Entry 5Z3G (electron microscopy, 3.65 A resolution); this record covers chains A and I of the 35 polymer chains in the assembly.

# Chain A
Molecule: 25S rRNA
Organism: Saccharomyces cerevisiae
Sequence (3396 nucleotides; each row starts with the number of its first residue):
     1 GUUUGACCUC AAAUCAGGUA GGAGUACCCG CUGAACUUAA GCAUAUCAAU AAGCGGAGGA
    61 AAAGAAACCA ACCGGGAUUG CCUUAGUAAC GGCGAGUGAA GCGGCAAAAG CUCAAAUUUG
   121 AAAUCUGGUA CCUUCGGUGC CCGAGUUGUA AUUUGGAGAG GGCAACUUUG GGGCCGUUCC
   181 UUGUCUAUGU UCCUUGGAAC AGGACGUCAU AGAGGGUGAG AAUCCCGUGU GGCGAGGAGU
   241 GCGGUUCUUU GUAAAGUGCC UUCGAAGAGU CGAGUUGUUU GGGAAUGCAG CUCUAAGUGG
   301 GUGGUAAAUU CCAUCUAAAG CUAAAUAUUG GCGAGAGACC GAUAGCGAAC AAGUACAGUG
   361 AUGGAAAGAU GAAAAGAACU UUGAAAAGAG AGUGAAAAAG UACGUGAAAU UGUUGAAAGG
   421 GAAGGGCAUU UGAUCAGACA UGGUGUUUUG UGCCCUCUGC UCCUUGUGGG UAGGGGAAUC
   481 UCGCAUUUCA CUGGGCCAGC AUCAGUUUUG GUGGCAGGAU AAAUCCAUAG GAAUGUAGCU
   541 UGCCUCGGUA AGUAUUAUAG CCUGUGGGAA UACUGCCAGC UGGGACUGAG GACUGCGACG
   601 UAAGUCAAGG AUGCUGGCAU AAUGGUUAUA UGCCGCCCGU CUUGAAACAC GGACCAAGGA
   661 GUCUAACGUC UAUGCGAGUG UUUGGGUGUA AAACCCAUAC GCGUAAUGAA AGUGAACGUA
   721 GGUUGGGGCC UCGCAAGAGG UGCACAAUCG ACCGAUCCUG AUGUCUUCGG AUGGAUUUGA
   781 GUAAGAGCAU AGCUGUUGGG ACCCGAAAGA UGGUGAACUA UGCCUGAAUA GGGUGAAGCC
   841 AGAGGAAACU CUGGUGGAGG CUCGUAGCGG UUCUGACGUG CAAAUCGAUC GUCGAAUUUG
   901 GGUAUAGGGG CGAAAGACUA AUCGAACCAU CUAGUAGCUG GUUCCUGCCG AAGUUUCCCU
   961 CAGGAUAGCA GAAGCUCGUA UCAGUUUUAU GAGGUAAAGC GAAUGAUUAG AGGUUCCGGG
  1021 GUCGAAAUGA CCUUGACCUA UUCUCAAACU UUAAAUAUGU AAGAAGUCCU UGUUACUUAA
  1081 UUGAACGUGG ACAUUUGAAU GAAGAGCUUU UAGUGGGCCA UUUUUGGUAA GCAGAACUGG
  1141 CGAUGCGGGA UGAACCGAAC GUAGAGUUAA GGUGCCGGAA UACACGCUCA UCAGACACCA
  1201 CAAAAGGUGU UAGUUCAUCU AGACAGCCGG ACGGUGGCCA UGGAAGUCGG AAUCCGCUAA
  1261 GGAGUGUGUA ACAACUCACC GGCCGAAUGA ACUAGCCCUG AAAAUGGAUG GCGCUCAAGC
  1321 GUGUUACCUA UACUCUACCG UCAGGGUUGA UAUGAUGCCC UGACGAGUAG GCAGGCGUGG
  1381 AGGUCAGUGA CGAAGCCUAG ACCGUAAGGU CGGGUCGAAC GGCCUCUAGU GCAGAUCUUG
  1441 GUGGUAGUAG CAAAUAUUCA AAUGAGAACU UUGAAGACUG AAGUGGGGAA AGGUUCCACG
  1501 UCAACAGCAG UUGGACGUGG GUUAGUCGAU CCUAAGAGAU GGGGAAGCUC CGUUUCAAAG
  1561 GCCUGAUUUU AUGCAGGCCA CCAUCGAAAG GGAAUCCGGU UAAGAUUCCG GAACCUGGAU
  1621 AUGGAUUCUU CACGGUAACG UAACUGAAUG UGGAGACGUC GGCGCGAGCC CUGGGAGGAG
  1681 UUAUCUUUUC UUCUUAACAG CUUAUCACCC CGGAAUUGGU UUAUCCGGAG AUGGGGUCUU
  1741 AUGGCUGGAA GAGGCCAGCA CCUUUGCUGG CUCCGGUGCG CUUGUGACGG CCCGUGAAAA
  1801 UCCACAGGAA GGAAUAGUUU UCAUGCCAGG UCGUACUGAU AACCGCAGCA GGUCUCCAAG
  1861 GUGAACAGCC UCUAGUUGAU AGAAUAAUGU AGAUAAGGGA AGUCGGCAAA AUAGAUCCGU
  1921 AACUUCGGGA UAAGGAUUGG CUCUAAGGGU CGGGUAGUGA GGGCCUUGGU CAGACGCAGC
  1981 GGGCGUGCUU GUGGACUGCU UGGUGGGGCU UGCUCUGCUA GGCGGACUAC UUGCGUGCCU
  2041 UGUUGUAGAC GGCCUUGGUA GGUCUCUUGU AGACCGUCGC UUGCUACAAU UAACGAUCAA
  2101 CUUAGAACUG GUACGGACAA GGGGAAUCUG ACUGUCUAAU UAAAACAUAG CAUUGCGAUG
  2161 GUCAGAAAGU GAUGUUGACG CAAUGUGAUU UCUGCCCAGU GCUCUGAAUG UCAAAGUGAA
  2221 GAAAUUCAAC CAAGCGCGGG UAAACGGCGG GAGUAACUAU GACUCUCUUA AGGUAGCCAA
  2281 AUGCCUCGUC AUCUAAUUAG UGACGCGCAU GAAUGGAUUA ACGAGAUUCC CACUGUCCCU
  2341 AUCUACUAUC UAGCGAAACC ACAGCCAAGG GAACGGGCUU GGCAGAAUCA GCGGGGAAAG
  2401 AAGACCCUGU UGAGCUUGAC UCUAGUUUGA CAUUGUGAAG AGACAUAGAG GGUGUAGAAU
  2461 AAGUGGGAGC UUCGGCGCCA GUGAAAUACC ACUACCUUUA UAGUUUCUUU ACUUAUUCAA
  2521 UGAAGCGGAG CUGGAAUUCA UUUUCCACGU UCUAGCAUUC AAGGUCCCAU UCGGGGCUGA
  2581 UCCGGGUUGA AGACAUUGUC AGGUGGGGAG UUUGGCUGGG GCGGCACAUC UGUUAAACGA
  2641 UAACGCAGAU GUCCUAAGGG GGGCUCAUGG AGAACAGAAA UCUCCAGUAG AACAAAAGGG
  2701 UAAAAGCCCC CUUGAUUUUG AUUUUCAGUG UGAAUACAAA CCAUGAAAGU GUGGCCUAUC
  2761 GAUCCUUUAG UCCCUCGGAA UUUGAGGCUA GAGGUGCCAG AAAAGUUACC ACAGGGAUAA
  2821 CUGGCUUGUG GCAGUCAAGC GUUCAUAGCG ACAUUGCUUU UUGAUUCUUC GAUGUCGGCU
  2881 CUUCCUAUCA UACCGAAGCA GAAUUCGGUA AGCGUUGGAU UGUUCACCCA CUAAUAGGGA
  2941 ACGUGAGCUG GGUUUAGACC GUCGUGAGAC AGGUUAGUUU UACCCUACUG AUGAAUGUUA
  3001 CCGCAAUAGU AAUUGAACUU AGUACGAGAG GAACAGUUCA UUCGGAUAAU UGGUUUUUGC
  3061 GGCUGUCUGA UCAGGCAUUG CCGCGAAGCU ACCAUCCGCU GGAUUAUGGC UGAACGCCUC
  3121 UAAGUCAGAA UCCAUGCUAG AACGCGGUGA UUUCUUUGCU CCACACAAUA UAGAUGGAUA
  3181 CGAAUAAGGC GUCCUUGUGG CGUCGCUGAA CCAUAGCAGG CUAGCAACGG UGCACUUGGC
  3241 GGAAAGGCCU UGGGUGCUUG CUGGCGAAUU GCAAUGUCAU UUUGCGUGGG GAUAAAUCAU
  3301 UUGUAUACGA CUUAGAUGUA CAACGGGGUA UUGUAAGCAG UAGAGUAGCC UUGUUGUUAC
  3361 GAUCUGCUGA GAUUAAGCCU UUGUUGUCUG AUUUGU
Disordered / not traced: 305-310, 478-481, 706-719, 759-772, 816-925, 992-1058, 1064-1096, 1128-1132, 1191-1200, 1220-1287, 1301-1309, 1452-1879, 1884-2348, 2371-2377, 2383-2996, 3152-3157, 3169-3171, 3280-3283, 3339-3365, 3396

# Chain I
Molecule: 60S ribosomal protein L6-A
Organism: Saccharomyces cerevisiae S288c
Reference sequence: Q02326 (RL6A_YEAST); residue numbers follow UniProt; this construct covers 1-176
Sequence (176 residues; numbered 1 to 176; the number before each row is that of its first residue):
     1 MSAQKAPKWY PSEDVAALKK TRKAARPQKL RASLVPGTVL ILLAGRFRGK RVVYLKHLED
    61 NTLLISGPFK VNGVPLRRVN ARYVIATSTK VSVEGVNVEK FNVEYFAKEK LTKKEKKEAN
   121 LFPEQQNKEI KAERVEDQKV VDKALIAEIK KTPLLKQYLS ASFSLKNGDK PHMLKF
Disordered / not traced: 1-7, 110-128
UniProt features mapped onto this chain:
  - modified residue: Ser-2 (N-acetylserine), Ser-12 (Phosphoserine)
  - cross-link: Lys-128 (Glycyl lysine isopeptide (Lys-Gly) (interchain with G-Cter in ubiquitin))

# Chain A / chain I interface
Contacting residue pairs - 74 pairs, chain A then chain I:
  U444(A) / Lys-8(I)  phosphate contact
  U444(A) / Trp-9(I)  hydrogen bond to the phosphate
  G445(A) / Lys-8(I)  salt bridge to the phosphate
  G499(A) / Tyr-83(I)  hydrogen bond to the sugar
  C500(A) / Asn-80(I)  hydrogen bond to the sugar
  A501(A) / Asn-61(I)  hydrogen bond to the sugar
  A501(A) / Arg-82(I)  salt bridge to the phosphate
  U502(A) / Arg-26(I)  hydrogen bond to the sugar
  U502(A) / Pro-27(I)  sugar contact
  U502(A) / Lys-29(I)  phosphate contact
  C503(A) / Lys-23(I)  base contact
  C503(A) / Arg-26(I)  salt bridge to the phosphate
  G582(A) / Lys-29(I)  salt bridge to the phosphate
  G584(A) / Arg-82(I)  salt bridge to the phosphate
  G588(A) / Lys-23(I)  base contact
  G591(A) / Ala-16(I)  sugar contact
  G591(A) / Ala-17(I)  hydrogen bond to the sugar
  G591(A) / Lys-19(I)  sugar contact
  A592(A) / Ala-17(I)  phosphate contact
  A592(A) / Leu-18(I)  sugar contact
  C593(A) / Lys-19(I)  salt bridge to the phosphate
  C593(A) / Lys-20(I)  hydrogen bond to the phosphate
  G595(A) / Arg-22(I)  hydrogen bond to the base
  C606(A) / Ala-24(I)  phosphate contact
  C606(A) / Arg-26(I)  phosphate contact
  A607(A) / Arg-22(I)  phosphate contact
  A607(A) / Lys-23(I)  phosphate contact
  A607(A) / Ala-24(I)  hydrogen bond to the phosphate
  A607(A) / Arg-26(I)  salt bridge to the phosphate
  A608(A) / Arg-22(I)  hydrogen bond to the base
  G609(A) / Arg-22(I)  sugar contact
  A611(A) / Thr-21(I)  hydrogen bond to the phosphate
  A611(A) / Lys-23(I)  salt bridge to the phosphate
  U612(A) / Thr-21(I)  hydrogen bond to the phosphate
  G616(A) / Lys-108(I)  salt bridge to the phosphate
  A1352(A) / Asp-14(I)  base contact
  A1352(A) / Val-15(I)  base contact
  U1353(A) / Asp-14(I)  phosphate contact
  G3176(A) / Asn-167(I)  base contact
  G3177(A) / Asn-167(I)  base contact
  A3215(A) / Gln-157(I)  base contact
  A3215(A) / Ala-161(I)  phosphate contact
  G3216(A) / Ser-160(I)  phosphate contact
  G3216(A) / Ala-161(I)  phosphate contact
  G3216(A) / Ser-162(I)  hydrogen bond to the phosphate
  G3219(A) / Ser-162(I)  hydrogen bond to the base
  C3265(A) / Lys-70(I)  salt bridge to the phosphate
  G3266(A) / Lys-70(I)  salt bridge to the phosphate
  A3267(A) / Phe-69(I)  base contact
  A3267(A) / Lys-70(I)  base contact
  A3267(A) / Val-71(I)  hydrogen bond to the base
  A3267(A) / Asn-72(I)  base contact
  A3267(A) / Gly-73(I)  hydrogen bond to the sugar
  A3268(A) / Arg-46(I)  sugar contact
  A3268(A) / Phe-69(I)  stacking on the base
  A3268(A) / Pro-75(I)  base contact
  A3268(A) / Ile-130(I)  base contact
  A3268(A) / Val-135(I)  base contact
  U3269(A) / Arg-46(I)  salt bridge to the phosphate
  U3269(A) / Arg-77(I)  salt bridge to the phosphate
  U3269(A) / Glu-129(I)  base contact
  U3269(A) / Ile-130(I)  base contact
  U3269(A) / Lys-131(I)  base contact
  U3270(A) / Arg-46(I)  hydrogen bond to the sugar
  G3271(A) / Arg-77(I)  sugar contact
  G3271(A) / Lys-108(I)  hydrogen bond to the sugar
  C3272(A) / Thr-62(I)  base contact
  C3272(A) / Arg-78(I)  salt bridge to the phosphate
  C3272(A) / Asn-80(I)  base contact
  A3273(A) / Ala-44(I)  phosphate contact
  A3273(A) / Arg-77(I)  salt bridge to the phosphate
  A3273(A) / Tyr-83(I)  sugar contact
  G3276(A) / Arg-48(I)  salt bridge to the phosphate
  U3277(A) / Arg-48(I)  salt bridge to the phosphate
Other interface residues (no listed pair), chain A (43 interface residues in all): A504, G610, A3213, U3214
Other interface residues (no listed pair), chain I (50 interface residues in all): Gln-28, Gly-45, Phe-47, Lys-50, Asp-60, Val-79, Gln-138, Lys-166

# In short
The interface between chain A and chain I involves 43 residues on one side and 50 on the other, with 18
hydrogen bonds, 17 salt bridges and 1 aromatic stacking contact. Polar pairs include G595(A)/Arg-22(I),
A608(A)/Arg-22(I) and G3219(A)/Ser-162(I).
Chain A is 25S rRNA (Saccharomyces cerevisiae) and chain I is 60S ribosomal protein L6-A (Saccharomyces
cerevisiae S288c); the structure, Cryo-EM structure of a nucleolar pre-60S ribosome (Rpf1-TAP), was determined
by electron microscopy together with 5Z1G from the same study.
